4BNC - chains A and B of the 3 polymer chains in the assembly; structure by X-ray diffraction, 2.90 A resolution.

Chain A:
Molecule: Human ETV1
Source organism: Homo sapiens
Notes: fragment: dna-binding domain
UniProt: P50549 (ETV1_HUMAN); residues 326-429 here correspond to UniProt positions 223-326 (UniProt number = residue number - 103)
Chain sequence (106 residues; each row starts with the number of its first residue):
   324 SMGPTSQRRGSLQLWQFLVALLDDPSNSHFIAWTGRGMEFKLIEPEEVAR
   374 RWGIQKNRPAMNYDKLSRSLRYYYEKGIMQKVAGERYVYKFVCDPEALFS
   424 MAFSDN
Unresolved in the structure: 324-333, 429
Construct notes: expression tag (324-325); conflict Ser329 (Tyr226 in P50549), Ser427 (Pro324 in P50549)
From the paper describing this entry:
  - binding site for the 10-nt DNA strand: Gln336, Trp375, Lys379, Lys388, Arg391, Ser392, Tyr396
  - binding site for the 10-nt DNA strand (chain B): Tyr386, Arg391, Arg394, Tyr395, Lys404
  - conformationally variable residues (order/disorder transition, side-chain flip): Asp387, Arg391, Arg394, Tyr395
  - mutagenesis - K379A, Y397F, K404A: abolished binding to DNA
  - mutagenesis - S334E, R391A, R394A (1300-fold), Y396F (>1000-fold): decreased binding to DNA
  - mutagenesis - D387A, Y395F, C416S (Kd 0.26 nm): unchanged binding to DNA
  - specificity-determining residues: Asp387, Tyr395 (proposed by the authors, not directly observed)
  - post-translational modification sites: Ser334
  - self-association interface (contacts with another copy of this molecule); pairs are residue here / residue on that copy: Cys416-Cys416

Chain B:
Molecule: 10-nt DNA strand
Sequence (10 nucleotides; numbered 1 to 10; the number before each row is that of its first residue):
     1 ACCGGAAGTG

Chain A / chain B interface:
Pairs across the interface (16):
  Tyr386(A) - DC2(B)  phosphate contact
  Arg391(A) - DG4(B)  hydrogen bond to the base
  Arg391(A) - DG5(B)  hydrogen bond to the base
  Arg394(A) - DC3(B)  base contact
  Arg394(A) - DG4(B)  hydrogen bond to the base
  Tyr395(A) - DA6(B)  hydrogen bond to the base
  Tyr395(A) - DA7(B)  base contact
  Tyr397(A) - DC3(B)  hydrogen bond to the phosphate
  Tyr397(A) - DG4(B)  phosphate contact
  Lys404(A) - DC2(B)  salt bridge to the phosphate
  Lys404(A) - DC3(B)  phosphate contact
  Glu408(A) - DC2(B)  phosphate contact
  Arg409(A) - DA1(B)  sugar contact
  Arg409(A) - DC2(B)  phosphate contact
  Tyr410(A) - DA1(B)  sugar contact
  Tyr410(A) - DC2(B)  hydrogen bond to the phosphate
Also at the interface, not in a pair above, chain A (10 interface residues in all): Asp387

Summary:
The interface between chain A and chain B involves 10 residues on one side and 7 on the other; the contacts
include 6 hydrogen bonds and 1 salt bridge. Polar contacts include Arg391(A)-DG4(B), Arg391(A)-DG5(B) and
Arg394(A)-DG4(B). From the paper: a binding site for the 10-nt DNA strand at Gln336(A), Trp375(A) and
Lys379(A) among others; S334E, R391A and R394A of chain A, among others, reduce binding to DNA; 10
substitutions were tested in all.
Here chain A is Human ETV1 (Homo sapiens) and chain B is a 10-nt DNA strand. Entry 4BNC (Crystal structure of
the DNA-binding domain of human ETV1 complexed with DNA) was determined by X-ray diffraction together with
3ZP5, 4UNO and 4UUV from the same study.
